Entry 6HED (electron microscopy, 6.95 A resolution (low resolution: residue-level contacts below are approximate; hydrogen-bond / salt-bridge calls are withheld)); this record covers chains K and J of the 34 polymer chains in the assembly.

Chain K (and J):
Name: Proteasome-activating nucleotidase
Organism: Archaeoglobus fulgidus DSM 4304
Notes: chain J of this document is another copy of the same molecule, construct and numbering; everything in this record applies to it too
UniProtKB: O28303 (PAN_ARCFU); residues 9-398 here = UniProt positions 9-398
Sequence (390 residues; numbered 9 to 398; the number before each row is that of its first residue):
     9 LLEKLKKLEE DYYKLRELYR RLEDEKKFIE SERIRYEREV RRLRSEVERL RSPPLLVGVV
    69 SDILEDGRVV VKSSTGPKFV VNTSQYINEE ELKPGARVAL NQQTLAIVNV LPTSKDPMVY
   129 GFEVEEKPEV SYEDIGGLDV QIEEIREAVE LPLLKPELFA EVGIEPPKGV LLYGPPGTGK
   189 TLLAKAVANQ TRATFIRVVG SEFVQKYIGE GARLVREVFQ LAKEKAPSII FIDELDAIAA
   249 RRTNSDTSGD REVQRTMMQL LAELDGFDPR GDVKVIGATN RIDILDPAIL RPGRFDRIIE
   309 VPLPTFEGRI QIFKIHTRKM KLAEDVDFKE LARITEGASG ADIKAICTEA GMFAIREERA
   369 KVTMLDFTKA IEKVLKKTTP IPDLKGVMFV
Curated features (UniProtKB/Swiss-Prot):
  - region: Met396 to Val398 (Docks into pockets in the proteasome alpha-ring to cause gate opening)
  - binding site (ATP): Gly185 to Leu190, His324
Bound ions: Mg2+: Thr189 (together with ATP)
Small-molecule neighbours: ATP (adenosine-5'-triphosphate): Asp142, Ile143, Gly144, Gly145, Leu146, Pro183, Pro184, Gly185, Thr186, Gly187, Lys188, Thr189, Leu190, Glu242, Asn288, Ile320, His324, Gly348, Ala349, Lys352

Interface between chain K and chain J:
Residue-residue contacts - 128 pairs, chain K then chain J:
  Leu10(K) with Leu10(J)
  Leu13(K) with Leu10(J); Glu17(J)
  Glu17(K) with Leu13(J); Leu16(J); Glu17(J); Tyr20(J)
  Tyr20(K) with Arg24(J)
  Tyr21(K) with Tyr20(J)
  Arg24(K) with Tyr20(J); Leu23(J); Arg24(J); Tyr27(J)
  Tyr27(K) with Arg24(J); Tyr27(J); Glu31(J)
  Arg28(K) with Tyr27(J)
  Leu30(K) with Glu31(J)
  Glu31(K) with Tyr27(J); Leu30(J); Glu31(J); Lys34(J)
  Lys34(K) with Glu31(J); Lys34(J); Lys35(J); Glu38(J)
  Lys35(K) with Lys34(J)
  Ile37(K) with Glu38(J); Arg41(J)
  Glu38(K) with Lys34(J)
  Glu40(K) with Arg41(J)
  Arg41(K) with Ile37(J); Arg41(J)
  Tyr44(K) with Arg41(J); Tyr44(J); Val48(J)
  Glu45(K) with Tyr44(J)
  Glu47(K) with Val48(J)
  Val48(K) with Tyr44(J); Glu47(J); Val48(J); Leu51(J)
  Arg50(K) with Arg52(J)
  Leu51(K) with Val48(J); Leu51(J); Arg52(J)
  Arg52(K) with Leu51(J)
  Glu54(K) with Arg59(J)
  Val55(K) with Glu54(J); Val55(J); Leu58(J); Arg59(J)
  Arg57(K) with Arg59(J)
  Leu58(K) with Leu58(J); Arg59(J)
  Arg59(K) with Glu54(J)
  Asp70(K) with Lys123(J)
  Leu72(K) with Arg105(J); Leu119(J)
  Gly75(K) with Arg57(J)
  Arg76(K) with Leu119(J)
  Pro85(K) with Leu64(J); Ser82(J); Thr83(J)
  Lys86(K) with Leu64(J); Val65(J); Ser82(J)
  Phe87(K) with Pro62(J); Leu63(J); Leu64(J); Val65(J)
  Val88(K) with Pro61(J); Pro62(J); Leu63(J)
  Asn90(K) with Arg57(J); Ser60(J)
  Thr91(K) with Arg57(J); Leu58(J)
  Ser92(K) with Glu54(J); Arg57(J); Leu58(J)
  Gln93(K) with Arg50(J); Leu51(J); Glu54(J)
  Tyr94(K) with Leu51(J); Glu54(J)
  Glu97(K) with Arg57(J)
  Thr112(K) with Leu58(J)
  Leu113(K) with Ser60(J); Pro62(J)
  Ala114(K) with Leu58(J)
  Val116(K) with Leu58(J)
  Glu152(K) with Lys381(J)
  Glu155(K) with Glu357(J); Arg364(J)
  Lys163(K) with Glu366(J)
  Leu166(K) with Ile363(J)
  Phe167(K) with Met360(J); Ile363(J)
  Glu169(K) with Lys329(J); Ala368(J)
  Val170(K) with Lys327(J); Met328(J); Lys329(J); Gly359(J); Val370(J)
  Gly171(K) with Lys327(J)
  Ile172(K) with Met328(J); Cys355(J); Thr356(J)
  Arg224(K) with Met126(J)
  Arg249(K) with Glu210(J); Gln213(J); Glu218(J)
  Arg250(K) with Phe130(J); Glu218(J)
  Thr251(K) with Glu218(J)
  Asn252(K) with Arg221(J)
  Gln262(K) with Tyr128(J)
  Met266(K) with Met126(J); Val127(J)
  Leu269(K) with Phe130(J)
  Pro295(K) with Glu210(J)
  Arg299(K) with Phe130(J); Glu131(J); Arg205(J); Val207(J); Glu210(J)
Also at the interface, not in a pair above, chain K (79 interface residues in all): Leu9, Leu16, Glu73, Asp74, Val78, Gly84, Ile115, Leu159, Glu173, Met265, Gln267, Asp294, Pro300, Arg302
Also at the interface, not in a pair above, chain J (73 interface residues in all): Lys14, Arg28, Glu40, Glu45, Ala107, Asn117, Pro120, Ser209, Gly219, Leu222, Arg367

Summary:
79 residues of chain K face 73 of chain J across their interface. Bound to chain K: ATP. UniProt lists 7
ATP-binding residues on chain K.
Chain K and chain J are both Proteasome-activating nucleotidase (Archaeoglobus fulgidus DSM 4304); the
structure, PAN-proteasome in state 5, was determined by electron microscopy (same publication as 6HE5, 6HE7,
6HE8, 6HE9, 6HEA and 6HEC).
